Entry 9G1X (electron microscopy, 3.50 A resolution); this record covers chains B and T of the 14 polymer chains in the assembly.

Chain B:
Molecule: DNA-directed RNA polymerase I subunit RPA135
From: Saccharomyces cerevisiae
Notes: EC 2.7.7.6
UniProtKB: P22138 (RPA2_YEAST); residues 1-1203 here = UniProt positions 1-1203
Amino-acid sequence (1203 residues; numbered 1 to 1203; the number before each row is that of its first residue):
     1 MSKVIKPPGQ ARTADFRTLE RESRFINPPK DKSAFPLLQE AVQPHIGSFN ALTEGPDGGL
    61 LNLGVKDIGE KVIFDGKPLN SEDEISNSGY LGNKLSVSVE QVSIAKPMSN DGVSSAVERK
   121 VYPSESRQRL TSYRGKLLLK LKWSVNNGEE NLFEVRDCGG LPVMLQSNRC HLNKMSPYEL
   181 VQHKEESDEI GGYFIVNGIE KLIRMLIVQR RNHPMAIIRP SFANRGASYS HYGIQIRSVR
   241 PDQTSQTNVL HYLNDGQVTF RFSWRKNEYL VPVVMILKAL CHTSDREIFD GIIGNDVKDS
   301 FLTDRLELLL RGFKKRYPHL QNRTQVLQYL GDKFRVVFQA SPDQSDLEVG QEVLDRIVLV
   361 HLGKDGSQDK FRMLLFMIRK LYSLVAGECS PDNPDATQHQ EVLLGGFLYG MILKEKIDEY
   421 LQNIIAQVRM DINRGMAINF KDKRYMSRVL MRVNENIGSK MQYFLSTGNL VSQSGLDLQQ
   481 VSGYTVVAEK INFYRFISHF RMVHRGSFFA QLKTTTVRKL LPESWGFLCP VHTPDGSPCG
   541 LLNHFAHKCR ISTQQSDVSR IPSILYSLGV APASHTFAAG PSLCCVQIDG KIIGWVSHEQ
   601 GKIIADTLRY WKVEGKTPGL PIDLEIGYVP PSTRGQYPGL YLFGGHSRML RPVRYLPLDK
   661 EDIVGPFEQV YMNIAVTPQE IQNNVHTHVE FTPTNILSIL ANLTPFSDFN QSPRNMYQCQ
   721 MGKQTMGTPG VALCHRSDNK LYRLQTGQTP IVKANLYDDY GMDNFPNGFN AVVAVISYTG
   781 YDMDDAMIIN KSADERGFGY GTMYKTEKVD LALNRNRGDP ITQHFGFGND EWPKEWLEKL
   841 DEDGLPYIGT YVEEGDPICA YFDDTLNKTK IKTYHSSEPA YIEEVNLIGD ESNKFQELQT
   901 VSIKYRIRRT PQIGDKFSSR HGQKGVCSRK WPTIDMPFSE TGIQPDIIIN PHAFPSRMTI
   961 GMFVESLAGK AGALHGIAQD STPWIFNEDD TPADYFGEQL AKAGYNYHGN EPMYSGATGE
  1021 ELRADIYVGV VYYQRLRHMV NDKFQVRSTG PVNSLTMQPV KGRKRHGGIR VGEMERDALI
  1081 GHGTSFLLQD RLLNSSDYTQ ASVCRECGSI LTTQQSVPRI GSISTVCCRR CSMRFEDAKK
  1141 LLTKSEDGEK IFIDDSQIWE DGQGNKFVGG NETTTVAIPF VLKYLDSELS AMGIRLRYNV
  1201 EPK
Not modelled in the structure: 1-9, 79-88, 112-115, 282-323, 615-618, 1120-1123, 1139-1155
Ion coordination: Zn2+: Cys1104, Cys1107, Cys1128, Cys1131
Curated features (UniProtKB/Swiss-Prot):
  - zinc finger: Cys1104 to Cys1131 (C4-type)
  - modified residue: Ser2 (N-acetylserine), Ser81 (Phosphoserine), Ser1156 (Phosphoserine)
  - mutagenesis: Cys1104 (C1104A: No effect; when associated with A-1107; A-1128 and A-1131), Cys1107 (C1107A: Lethal. Abolishes recruitment of RPA1 to Pol I. No effect; when associated with A-1104; A-1128 and A-1131), Cys1127 (C1127R: Responsible of suppression of RPA190-5 and RPA190-1 mutations), Cys1128 (C1128A: No effect; when associated with A-1104; A-1107 and A-1131), Cys1131 (C1131A: No effect; when associated with A-1104; A-1107 and A-1128)
Reported in the primary citation:
  - conformationally variable residues (order/disorder transition): Cys281 to Thr324

Chain T:
Molecule: Template DNA
Sequence (38 nucleotides; row label = number of the first residue in the row):
     1 CTACCGATAA GCAGATXCTC TCGATTGCGT ATGAAATC
Not modelled in the structure: 33-38
Modified residues: 3DR (1',2'-dideoxyribofuranose-5'-phosphate) at position 17

Chain B / chain T interface:
Residue-residue contacts (21):
  Asn197(B) with DT25(T), phosphate contact
  Asn423(B) with DG29(T), phosphate contact
  Met430(B) with DA31(T), phosphate contact
  Arg434(B) with DA31(T), salt bridge to the phosphate
  Arg452(B) with DT32(T), hydrogen bond to the base
  Tyr463(B) with DT26(T), phosphate contact
  Ser466(B) with DT25(T), sugar contact
  Thr467(B) with DT25(T), phosphate contact
  Lys513(B) with DT16(T), sugar contact
  Asn739(B) with DG23(T), hydrogen bond to the phosphate; DA24(T), phosphate contact
  Gln1045(B) with DC20(T), hydrogen bond to the phosphate; DT21(T), hydrogen bond to the phosphate
  Gly1062(B) with DT21(T), phosphate contact
  Arg1063(B) with DT21(T), hydrogen bond to the phosphate; DC22(T), salt bridge to the phosphate
  Ile1069(B) with DC20(T), phosphate contact
  Arg1070(B) with DT19(T), salt bridge to the phosphate; DC20(T), hydrogen bond to the phosphate
  Gly1072(B) with DT19(T), phosphate contact
  Met1074(B) with DC18(T), sugar contact
Other interface residues (no listed pair), chain B (23 interface residues in all): Ile199, Gln427, Asp1042, Lys1064, Gly1068, Glu1073
Other interface residues (no listed pair), chain T (14 interface residues in all): DT30

Overview:
23 residues of chain B and 14 residues of chain T are in contact; the contacts include 6 hydrogen bonds and 3
salt bridges. Among the polar pairs are Arg452(B)-DT32(T), Asn739(B)-DG23(T) and Gln1045(B)-DC20(T). Curated
annotation (UniProt) lists 5 mutagenesis sites on chain B. The paper reports conformational variability at
Cys281(B).
Here chain B is DNA-directed RNA polymerase I subunit RPA135 (Saccharomyces cerevisiae) and chain T is
Template DNA. Entry 9G1X (Yeast RNA polymerase I elongation complex stalled by an apurinic site, 11-subunit)
was determined by electron microscopy together with 9G1V, 9G23, 9G24, 9G26, 9G27, 9G29, 9G2B and 9G2C from the
same study.
